6ZYX - chains L and M of the 10 polymer chains in the assembly; structure by electron microscopy, 4.30 A resolution (low resolution: residue-level contacts below are approximate; hydrogen-bond / salt-bridge calls are withheld).

[Chain L]
Name: Dynein light chain
From: Tetrahymena thermophila CU428
UniProtKB: W7XJB1 (W7XJB1_TETTS); numbering as in UniProt (aligned over 1-111)
Sequence (111 residues; each row starts with the number of its first residue):
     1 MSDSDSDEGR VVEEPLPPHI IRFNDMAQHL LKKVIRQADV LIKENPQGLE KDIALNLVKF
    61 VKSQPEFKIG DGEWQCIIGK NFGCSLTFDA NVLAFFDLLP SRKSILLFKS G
Unresolved in the structure: 1-14

[Chain M]
Name: Dynein light chain
From: Tetrahymena thermophila CU428
UniProtKB: Q24CE5 (Q24CE5_TETTS); residue numbers follow UniProt; this construct covers 1-87
Sequence (87 residues; numbered 1 to 87; the number before each row is that of its first residue):
     1 MNHEPEVKAT DMEEDMIKRV KEIAINAVKE YKQEKQIAHY IKYEFDKIDG YGWNCIVGRN
    61 FGSHIIHQTK KYIFFKINEL CLLLWKA
Unresolved in the structure: 1

[Interface between chain L and chain M]
Pairs across the interface (40):
  Glu50(L) - Phe61(M)
  Glu50(L) - Gly62(M)
  Ala54(L) - His64(M)
  Leu55(L) - His64(M)
  Val58(L) - His64(M)
  Glu73(L) - Ile66(M)
  Gln75(L) - Ile65(M)
  Gln75(L) - Ile66(M)
  Gln75(L) - Trp85(M)
  Cys76(L) - His64(M)
  Ile77(L) - Ile56(M)
  Ile77(L) - Gly62(M)
  Ile77(L) - Ser63(M)
  Ile77(L) - Ile65(M)
  Ile78(L) - Phe61(M)
  Ile78(L) - Gly62(M)
  Gly79(L) - Asn60(M)
  Gly79(L) - Phe61(M)
  Lys80(L) - Asn60(M)
  Asn81(L) - Arg59(M)
  Asn81(L) - Asn60(M)
  Phe82(L) - Val57(M)
  Phe82(L) - Gly58(M)
  Gly83(L) - Ile56(M)
  Gly83(L) - Val57(M)
  Cys84(L) - Cys55(M)
  Cys84(L) - Ile56(M)
  Ser85(L) - Lys35(M)
  Ser85(L) - Ala38(M)
  Ser85(L) - His39(M)
  Ser85(L) - Lys42(M)
  Ser85(L) - Cys55(M)
  Leu86(L) - Asn54(M)
  Thr87(L) - Lys42(M)
  Thr87(L) - Gly52(M)
  Thr87(L) - Trp53(M)
  Thr87(L) - Asn54(M)
  Phe108(L) - Asn54(M)
  Ser110(L) - Trp85(M)
  Ser110(L) - Ala87(M)
Interface residues without a listed pair, chain M (22 interface residues in all): Glu34

[Summary]
The interface between chain L and chain M involves 20 residues on one side and 22 on the other.
Here chain L is Dynein light chain and chain M is Dynein light chain, both from Tetrahymena thermophila CU428.
Entry 6ZYX (Outer Dynein Arm-Shulin complex - Shulin region from Tetrahymena thermophila) was determined by
electron microscopy together with 6ZYY and 6ZYW from the same study.
